Entry 5VHF (electron microscopy, 5.70 A resolution (low resolution: residue-level contacts below are approximate; hydrogen-bond / salt-bridge calls are withheld)); this record covers chains V and Y of the 19 polymer chains in the assembly.

== Chain V ==
Molecule: 26S proteasome non-ATPase regulatory subunit 3
Organism: Homo sapiens
Reference sequence: O43242 (PSMD3_HUMAN); numbering as in UniProt (aligned over 323-505)
Chain sequence (183 residues; numbered 323 to 505; the number before each row is that of its first residue):
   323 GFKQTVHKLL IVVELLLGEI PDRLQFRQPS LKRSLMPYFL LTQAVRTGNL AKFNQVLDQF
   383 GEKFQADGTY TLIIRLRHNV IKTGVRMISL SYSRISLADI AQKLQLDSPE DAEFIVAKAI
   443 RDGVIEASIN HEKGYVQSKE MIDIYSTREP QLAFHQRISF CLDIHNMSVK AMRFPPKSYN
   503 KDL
Curated features (UniProtKB/Swiss-Prot):
  - modified residue (Phosphoserine): Ser418, Ser430

== Chain Y ==
Molecule: 26S proteasome non-ATPase regulatory subunit 6
Organism: Homo sapiens
Reference sequence: Q15008 (PSMD6_HUMAN); numbering as in UniProt (aligned over 12-389)
Chain sequence (378 residues; row label = number of the first residue in the row):
    12 PKNPDLRIAQ LRFLLSLPEH RGDAAVRDEL MAAVRDNNMA PYYEALCKSL DWQIDVDLLN
    72 KMKKANEDEL KRLDEELEDA EKNLGESEIR DAMMAKAEYL CRIGDKEGAL TAFRKTYDKT
   132 VALGHRLDIV FYLLRIGLFY MDNDLITRNT EKAKSLIEEG GDWDRRNRLK VYQGLYCVAI
   192 RDFKQAAELF LDTVSTFTSY ELMDYKTFVT YTVYVSMIAL ERPDLREKVI KGAEILEVLH
   252 SLPAVRQYLF SLYECRYSVF FQSLAVVEQE MKKDWLFAPH YRYYVREMRI HAYSQLLESY
   312 RSLTLGYMAE AFGVGVEFID QELSRFIAAG RLHCKIDKVN EIVETNRPDS KNWQYQETIK
   372 KGDLLLNRVQ KLSRVINM

== Chain V / chain Y interface ==
Residue-residue contacts (29):
  Met409(V) - Ser335(Y)
  Met409(V) - Ala339(Y)
  Ser411(V) - Lys346(Y)
  Leu412(V) - Ile338(Y)
  Leu412(V) - Lys346(Y)
  Ser413(V) - Ser335(Y)
  Ser413(V) - Lys346(Y)
  Tyr414(V) - Asp331(Y)
  Tyr414(V) - Leu334(Y)
  Tyr414(V) - Ile347(Y)
  Tyr414(V) - Lys349(Y)
  Ser415(V) - Asp348(Y)
  Arg416(V) - Lys349(Y)
  Arg416(V) - Val350(Y)
  Ser460(V) - Val350(Y)
  Lys461(V) - Asp348(Y)
  Glu462(V) - Lys346(Y)
  Glu462(V) - Ile347(Y)
  Glu462(V) - Asp348(Y)
  Ile464(V) - Lys346(Y)
  Asp465(V) - Asn357(Y)
  Asp465(V) - Pro359(Y)
  Tyr467(V) - Asn363(Y)
  Tyr467(V) - Gln367(Y)
  Ser468(V) - Asn363(Y)
  Arg479(V) - Ile370(Y)
  Arg479(V) - Asp374(Y)
  His487(V) - Leu377(Y)
  Pro497(V) - Ile387(Y)
Other interface residues (no listed pair), chain V (22 interface residues in all): Ile466, Thr469, Ile486, Ser490, Ala493
Other interface residues (no listed pair), chain Y (20 interface residues in all): Ile330, Val380

== Overview ==
Chain V and chain Y form an interface of 22 and 20 residues respectively.
Here chain V is 26S proteasome non-ATPase regulatory subunit 3 and chain Y is 26S proteasome non-ATPase
regulatory subunit 6, both from Homo sapiens. Entry 5VHF (Conformational Landscape of the p28-Bound Human
Proteasome Regulatory Particle) was determined by electron microscopy (same publication as 5VGZ, 5VHH, 5VHI,
5VHJ, 5VHM, 5VHN and 5 further entries).
